4XBN - chain A; structure by X-ray diffraction, 2.21 A resolution.

== Chain A ==
Name: Galectin-3
Source organism: Homo sapiens
Notes: fragment: Carbohydrate Recognition Domain
UniProtKB: P17931 (LEG3_HUMAN); residue numbers follow UniProt; this construct covers 113-250
Chain sequence (158 residues; each row starts with the number of its first residue):
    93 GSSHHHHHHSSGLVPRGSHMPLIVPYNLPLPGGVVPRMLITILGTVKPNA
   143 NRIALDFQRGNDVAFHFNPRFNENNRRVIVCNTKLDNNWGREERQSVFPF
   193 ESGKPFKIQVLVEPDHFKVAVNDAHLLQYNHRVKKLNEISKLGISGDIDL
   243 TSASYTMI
Unresolved in the structure: 93-112
Sequence notes: expression tag (93-112)
Swiss-Prot annotation at these positions:
  - motif: K226 to D241 (Nuclear export signal)
  - binding site (a beta-D-galactoside): W181 to Q187
  - modified residue: S188 (Phosphoserine)
What the authors report for this chain:
  - contacts within the chain: R162-E165, E165-R186
  - specificity-determining residues: E165
  - mutagenesis - E165A: decreased binding to LN1
  - mutagenesis - E165A (8.5-fold): decreased binding to LN2
  - mutagenesis - R186A: abolished binding to LN1
  - mutagenesis - R186A: abolished binding to LN2

== Overview ==
Curated annotation (UniProt) lists 7 beta-D-galactoside-binding residues. From the paper: E165A reduces
binding to LN1; the specificity determinant E165.
Chain A is Galectin-3 (Homo sapiens); the structure, Crystal Structure of Human Galectin-3 CRD in Complex with
Type 1 N-acetyllactosamine, was determined by X-ray diffraction together with 4XBL and 4XBQ from the same
study.
